PDB entry 5XF3 | X-ray diffraction, 2.60 A resolution | chains E and I of the 10 polymer chains in the assembly

# Chain E
Name: Histone H3.1
Organism: Homo sapiens
UniProtKB: P68431 (H31_HUMAN); residues 0-135 here correspond to UniProt positions 1-136 (UniProt number = residue number + 1)
Chain sequence (136 residues; numbered 0 to 135; the number before each row is that of its first residue; numbering starts at 0):
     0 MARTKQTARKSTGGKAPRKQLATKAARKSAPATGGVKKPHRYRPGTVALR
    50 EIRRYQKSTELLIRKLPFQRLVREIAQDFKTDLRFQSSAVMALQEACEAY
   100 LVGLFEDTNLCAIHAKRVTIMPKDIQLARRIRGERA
Disordered / not traced: 0-37, 135
Metal / ion sites: Mg2+: Asp77 (shared with 1 residue of chain D)

# Chain I
Molecule: 145-nt DNA strand
Sequence (145 nucleotides; each row starts with the number of its first residue; numbers below 1 keep their minus sign (DA-72 is residue -72)):
   -72 ATCAATATCCACCTGCAGATACTACCAAAAGTGTATTTGGAAACTGCTCC
   -22 ATCAAAAGGCATGTTCAGCTGAATCAGCTGAACATGCCTTTTGATGGAGC
    28 AGTTTCCAAATACACTTTTGGTAGTATCTGCAGGTGGATATTGAT

# Chain E / chain I interface
Contacting residue pairs - 28 pairs, chain E then chain I:
  His39(E) - DA-68(I)  phosphate contact
  His39(E) - DT-67(I)  sugar contact
  Arg40(E) - DA9(I)  hydrogen bond to the base
  Arg40(E) - DC10(I)  hydrogen bond to the sugar
  Tyr41(E) - DT-67(I)  sugar contact
  Tyr41(E) - DA-66(I)  sugar contact
  Tyr41(E) - DA9(I)  sugar contact
  Tyr41(E) - DC10(I)  hydrogen bond to the phosphate
  Arg42(E) - DA9(I)  sugar contact
  Pro43(E) - DA8(I)  phosphate contact
  Pro43(E) - DA9(I)  sugar contact
  Gly44(E) - DA8(I)  hydrogen bond to the phosphate
  Gly44(E) - DA9(I)  hydrogen bond to the phosphate
  Thr45(E) - DA9(I)  hydrogen bond to the phosphate
  Val46(E) - DA9(I)  hydrogen bond to the phosphate
  Val46(E) - DC10(I)  phosphate contact
  Ala47(E) - DA9(I)  hydrogen bond to the phosphate
  Arg49(E) - DA-66(I)  hydrogen bond to the phosphate
  Arg49(E) - DT-65(I)  salt bridge to the phosphate
  Arg63(E) - DT17(I)  phosphate contact
  Arg63(E) - DT18(I)  salt bridge to the phosphate
  Lys64(E) - DT18(I)  hydrogen bond to the phosphate
  Leu65(E) - DT17(I)  phosphate contact
  Leu65(E) - DT18(I)  hydrogen bond to the phosphate
  Pro66(E) - DT17(I)  phosphate contact
  Arg69(E) - DT17(I)  salt bridge to the phosphate
  Arg83(E) - DG26(I)  sugar contact
  Arg83(E) - DC27(I)  sugar contact
Other interface residues (no listed pair), chain E (19 interface residues in all): Lys56, Lys115, Thr118
Other interface residues (no listed pair), chain I (15 interface residues in all): DC-64, DG-2, DA-1, DG7

# Summary
Chain E and chain I form an interface of 19 and 15 residues respectively; the contacts include 11 hydrogen
bonds and 3 salt bridges. Polar pairs include Arg40(E)-DA9(I), Arg40(E)-DC10(I) and Tyr41(E)-DC10(I).
Chain E is Histone H3.1 (Homo sapiens) and chain I is a 145-nt DNA strand; the structure, Nucleosome core
particle with an adduct of a binuclear RAPTA (Ru-arene-phosphaadamantane) compound having a
1,2-diphenylethylenediamine linker ..., was determined by X-ray diffraction, deposited together with 5XF4,
5XF5 and 5XF6.
